Entry 9FAM (electron microscopy, 3.50 A resolution); this record covers chains D and C of the 8 polymer chains in the assembly.

# Chain D
Protein: Gamma-aminobutyric acid receptor subunit alpha-1
Organism: Homo sapiens
UniProtKB: P14867 (GBRA1_HUMAN); residues 10-422 here correspond to UniProt positions 37-449 (UniProt number = residue number + 27)
Amino-acid sequence (413 residues; numbered 10 to 422; the number before each row is that of its first residue):
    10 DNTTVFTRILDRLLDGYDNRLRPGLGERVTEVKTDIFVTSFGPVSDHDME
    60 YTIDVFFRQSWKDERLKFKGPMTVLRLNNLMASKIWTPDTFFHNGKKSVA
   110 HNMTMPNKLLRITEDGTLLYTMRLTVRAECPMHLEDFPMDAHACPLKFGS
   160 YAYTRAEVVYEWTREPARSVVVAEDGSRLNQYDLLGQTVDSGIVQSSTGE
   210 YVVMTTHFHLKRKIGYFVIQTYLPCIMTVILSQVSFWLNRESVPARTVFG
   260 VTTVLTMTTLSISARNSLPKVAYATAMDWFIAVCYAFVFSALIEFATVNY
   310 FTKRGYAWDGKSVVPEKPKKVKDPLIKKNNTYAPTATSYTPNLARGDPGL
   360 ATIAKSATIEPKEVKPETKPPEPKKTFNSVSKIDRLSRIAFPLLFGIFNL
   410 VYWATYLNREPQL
Disordered / not traced: 328-382, 419-422
Disulfide bonds: Cys139-Cys153
Residues lining bound ligands:
  - gamma-amino-butanoic acid (ABU): Phe65, Arg67, Leu118, Thr130
  - PIO ([(2R)-2-octanoyloxy-3-[oxidanyl-[(1R,2R,3S,4R,5R,6S)-2,3,6-tris(oxidanyl)-4,5-diphosphonooxy-cyclohexyl]oxy-phosphoryl]oxy-propyl] octanoate): Arg249, Ile302, Thr306, Phe310, Lys312, Arg313, Lys326, Phe386, Asn387, Ser388, Ser390, Lys391, Ile392, Leu395, Ser396
Curated features (UniProtKB/Swiss-Prot):
  - binding site (4-aminobutanoate): Arg67, Thr130
  - binding site (3alpha-hydroxy-5alpha-pregnan-11,20-dione): Trp246
  - glycosylation (N-linked (GlcNAc...) asparagine): Asn11, Asn111

# Chain C
Protein: Isoform 2 of Gamma-aminobutyric acid receptor subunit gamma-2
Organism: Homo sapiens
UniProtKB: P18507 (GBRG2_HUMAN); residues 25-428 here correspond to UniProt positions 64-467 (UniProt number = residue number + 39)
Amino-acid sequence (405 residues; each row starts with the number of its first residue):
    25 GDVTVILNNLLEGYDNKLRPDIGVKPTLIHTDMYVNSIGPVNAINMEYTI
    75 DIFFAQTWYDRRLKFNSTIKVLRLNSNMVGKIWIPDTFFRNSKKADAHWI
   125 TTPNRMLRIWNDGRVLYTLRLTIDAECQLQLHNFPMDEHSCPLEFSSYGY
   175 PREEIVYQWKRSSVEVGDTRSWRLYQFSFVGLRNTTEVVKTTSGDYVVMS
   225 VYFDLSRRMGYFTIQTYIPCTLIVVLSWVSFWINKDAVPARTSLGITTVL
   275 TMTTLSTIARKSLPKVSYVTAMDLFVSVCFIFVFSALVEYGTLHYFVSNR
   325 KPSKDKDKKKKNPAPTIDIRPRSATIQMNNATHLQERDEEYGYECLDGKD
   375 CASFFCCFEDCRTGAWRHGRIHIRIAKMDSYARIFFPTAFCLFNLVYWVS
   425 YLYLG
Disordered / not traced: 326-368, 386-395
Sequence notes: expression tag (429)
Modified residues: Cys380 (S-palmitoyl-L-cysteine; P1L); Cys381 (S-palmitoyl-L-cysteine; P1L); Cys385 (S-palmitoyl-L-cysteine; P1L)
Disulfide bonds: Cys151-Cys165
Glycans and other covalent adducts: N-acetylglucosamine (NAG) linked to Asn208
Residues lining bound ligands:
  - phosphatidylglycerol (PGW; (1R)-2-{[(S)-{[(2S)-2,3-dihydroxypropyl]oxy}(hydroxy)phosphoryl]oxy}-1-[(hexadecanoyloxy)methyl]ethyl (9Z)-octadec-9-enoate), molecule 1: Ser280, Ser291, Tyr292, Val293, Leu298, Val300, Ser301, Val302, Phe304, Ile305
  - phosphatidylglycerol (PGW), molecule 2: Thr412, Leu416, Leu419
Curated features (UniProtKB/Swiss-Prot):
  - glycosylation (N-linked (GlcNAc...) asparagine): Asn90, Asn208

# Interface between chain D and chain C
Contacting residue pairs - 76 pairs, chain D then chain C:
  Asp27(D) - Thr28(C)
  Asn28(D) - Asn101(C)
  Arg29(D) - Leu31(C)
  Arg29(D) - Asn32(C)
  Arg29(D) - Asn99(C)
  Arg29(D) - Asn101(C)
  Arg29(D) - Met102(C)
  Leu30(D) - Val27(C)  hydrophobic
  Leu30(D) - Thr28(C)
  Leu30(D) - Leu31(C)  hydrophobic
  His56(D) - Tyr199(C)
  Asp57(D) - Arg197(C)  salt bridge
  Asp57(D) - Tyr199(C)  hydrogen bond (backbone-side chain)
  Met58(D) - Tyr199(C)  hydrophobic
  Pro97(D) - Thr125(C)
  Asp98(D) - Thr126(C)
  Thr99(D) - Ile124(C)
  Thr99(D) - Thr125(C)  hydrogen bond (backbone-side chain)
  Phe100(D) - Ile124(C)
  Phe100(D) - Asn128(C)
  Phe100(D) - Arg144(C)
  Phe101(D) - Ile124(C)  hydrophobic
  Phe101(D) - Arg144(C)  hydrogen bond (backbone-side chain)
  His102(D) - Arg144(C)  hydrogen bond (backbone-side chain)
  Gly104(D) - Arg144(C)
  Lys105(D) - Arg197(C)
  Ser107(D) - Ile124(C)
  Ala109(D) - Ile124(C)  hydrophobic
  Met131(D) - Thr125(C)
  Leu133(D) - Ile124(C)  hydrophobic
  Glu138(D) - Arg197(C)
  Tyr160(D) - Phe77(C)  hydrophobic
  Tyr160(D) - Asn128(C)  hydrogen bond (side chain-backbone)
  Tyr160(D) - Arg129(C)
  Tyr160(D) - Met130(C)  hydrophobic
  Tyr160(D) - Thr142(C)
  Tyr160(D) - Leu143(C)  hydrogen bond (side chain-backbone)
  Tyr160(D) - Arg144(C)  hydrogen bond (side chain-backbone)
  Ala161(D) - Leu98(C)
  Ala161(D) - Met130(C)  hydrophobic
  Ala161(D) - Arg132(C)
  Tyr162(D) - Asn99(C)
  Thr163(D) - Arg97(C)
  Thr163(D) - Arg132(C)
  Glu166(D) - Arg97(C)  salt bridge
  Thr207(D) - Met130(C)
  Thr207(D) - Arg132(C)  hydrogen bond (backbone-side chain)
  Tyr210(D) - Arg132(C)
  Val252(D) - Ala261(C)  hydrophobic
  Val252(D) - Ala264(C)  hydrophobic
  Pro253(D) - Ala264(C)  hydrophobic
  Thr256(D) - Ala264(C)
  Thr256(D) - Ser267(C)
  Val260(D) - Leu268(C)  hydrophobic
  Val260(D) - Thr271(C)
  Val263(D) - Leu250(C)  hydrophobic
  Leu264(D) - Thr275(C)
  Ile271(D) - Gln239(C)
  Ile271(D) - Leu279(C)  hydrophobic
  Arg274(D) - Tyr235(C)
  Arg274(D) - Gln239(C)
  Lys279(D) - Tyr199(C)
  Lys279(D) - Gln200(C)
  Lys279(D) - Tyr235(C)
  Val280(D) - Tyr235(C)
  Ala281(D) - Arg232(C)
  Ala281(D) - Gly234(C)
  Ala281(D) - Tyr235(C)
  Tyr294(D) - Leu246(C)  hydrophobic
  Phe298(D) - Val249(C)  hydrophobic
  Phe298(D) - Leu250(C)
  Leu301(D) - Leu250(C)  hydrophobic
  Ile302(D) - Val253(C)  hydrophobic
  Phe304(D) - Ile257(C)  hydrophobic
  Asn308(D) - Ile257(C)
  Asn308(D) - Asn258(C)  hydrogen bond (side chain-backbone)
Also at the interface, not in a pair above, chain D (57 interface residues in all): Leu34, Trp95, Asn103, Lys106, Val108, Pro140, Ser206, Thr267, Tyr282, Ala283, Asp287, Ala305, Tyr309
Also at the interface, not in a pair above, chain C (51 interface residues in all): Ser61, Asp120, His122, Glu189, Arg194, Ser195, Ile238, Pro243, Trp256, Pro263, Ile282

# In short
57 residues of chain D and 51 residues of chain C are in contact; the contacts include 9 hydrogen bonds and 2
salt bridges. Among the polar pairs are Asp57(D)-Arg197(C), Glu166(D)-Arg97(C) and Asp57(D)-Tyr199(C). Ligands
of chain D: compound PIO and gamma-amino-butanoic acid.
Here chain D is Gamma-aminobutyric acid receptor subunit alpha-1 and chain C is Isoform 2 of
Gamma-aminobutyric acid receptor subunit gamma-2, both from Homo sapiens. Entry 9FAM (CryoEM structure of
human full-length alpha1beta3gamma2 GABA(A)R in complex with GARLH4, the TMD of Neuroligin2, GABA ...) was
determined by electron microscopy.
